7W0C - chains A and C of the 4 polymer chains in the assembly; structure by electron microscopy, 3.93 A resolution.

== Chain A ==
Molecule: Dicer-2, isoform A
Source organism: Drosophila melanogaster
Notes: EC 3.1.21.1, 3.1.26.-, 3.1.26.3, 3.6.1.3
UniProt: A1ZAW0 (A1ZAW0_DROME); residue numbers follow UniProt; this construct covers 1-1722
Amino-acid sequence (1722 residues; each row starts with the number of its first residue):
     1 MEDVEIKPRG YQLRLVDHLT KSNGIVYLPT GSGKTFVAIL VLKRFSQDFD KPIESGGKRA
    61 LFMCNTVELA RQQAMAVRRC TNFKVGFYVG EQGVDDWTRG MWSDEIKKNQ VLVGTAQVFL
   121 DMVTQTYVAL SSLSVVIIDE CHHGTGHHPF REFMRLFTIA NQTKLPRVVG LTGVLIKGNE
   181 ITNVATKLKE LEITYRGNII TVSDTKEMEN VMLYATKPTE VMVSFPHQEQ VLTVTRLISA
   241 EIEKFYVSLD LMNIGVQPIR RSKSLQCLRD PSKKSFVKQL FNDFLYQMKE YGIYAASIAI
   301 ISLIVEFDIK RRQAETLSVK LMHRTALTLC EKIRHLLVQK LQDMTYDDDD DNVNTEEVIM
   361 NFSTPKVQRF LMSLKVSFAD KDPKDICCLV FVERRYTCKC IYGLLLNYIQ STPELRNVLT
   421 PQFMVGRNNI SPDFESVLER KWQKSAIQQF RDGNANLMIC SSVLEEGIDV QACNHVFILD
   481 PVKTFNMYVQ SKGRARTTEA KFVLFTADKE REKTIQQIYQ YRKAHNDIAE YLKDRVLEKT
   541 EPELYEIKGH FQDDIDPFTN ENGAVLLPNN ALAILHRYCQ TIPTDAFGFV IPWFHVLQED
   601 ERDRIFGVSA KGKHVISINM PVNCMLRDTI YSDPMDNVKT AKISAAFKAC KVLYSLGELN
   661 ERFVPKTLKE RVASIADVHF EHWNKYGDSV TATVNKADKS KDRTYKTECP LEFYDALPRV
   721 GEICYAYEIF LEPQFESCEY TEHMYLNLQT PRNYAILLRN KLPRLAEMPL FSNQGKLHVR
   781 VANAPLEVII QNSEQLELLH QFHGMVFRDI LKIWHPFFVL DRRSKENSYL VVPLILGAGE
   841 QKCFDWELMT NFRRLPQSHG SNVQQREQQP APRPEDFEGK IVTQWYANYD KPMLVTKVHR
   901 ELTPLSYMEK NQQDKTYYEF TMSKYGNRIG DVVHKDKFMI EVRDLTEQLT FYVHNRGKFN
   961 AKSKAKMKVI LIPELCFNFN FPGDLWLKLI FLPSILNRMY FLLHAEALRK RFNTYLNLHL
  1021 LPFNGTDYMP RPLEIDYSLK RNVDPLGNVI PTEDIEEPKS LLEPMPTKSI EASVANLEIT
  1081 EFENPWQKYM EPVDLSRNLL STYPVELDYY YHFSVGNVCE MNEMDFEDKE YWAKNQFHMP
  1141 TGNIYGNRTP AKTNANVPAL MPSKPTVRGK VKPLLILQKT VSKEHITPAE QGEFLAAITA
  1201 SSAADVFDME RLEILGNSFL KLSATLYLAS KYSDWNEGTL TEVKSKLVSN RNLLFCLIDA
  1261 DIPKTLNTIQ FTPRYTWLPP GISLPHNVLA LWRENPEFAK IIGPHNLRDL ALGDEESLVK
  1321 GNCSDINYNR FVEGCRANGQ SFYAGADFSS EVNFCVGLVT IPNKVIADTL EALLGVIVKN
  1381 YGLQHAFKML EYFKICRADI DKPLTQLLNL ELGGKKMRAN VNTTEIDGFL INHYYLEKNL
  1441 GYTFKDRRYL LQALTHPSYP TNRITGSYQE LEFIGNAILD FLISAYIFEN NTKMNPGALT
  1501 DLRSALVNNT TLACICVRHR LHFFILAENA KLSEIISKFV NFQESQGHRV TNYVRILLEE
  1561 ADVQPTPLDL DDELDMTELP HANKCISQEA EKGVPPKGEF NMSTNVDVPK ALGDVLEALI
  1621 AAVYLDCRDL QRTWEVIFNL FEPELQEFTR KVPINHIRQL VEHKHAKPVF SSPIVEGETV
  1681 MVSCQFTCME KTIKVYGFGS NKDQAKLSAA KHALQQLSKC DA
Not modelled in the structure: 1, 1043-1168, 1553-1601, 1653-1722
Construct notes: engineered mutation Asn1217 (Asp in A1ZAW0), Asn1476 (Asp in A1ZAW0)
Residues lining bound ligands: ADP (adenosine-5'-diphosphate): Glu5, Ile6, Lys7, Pro8, Arg9, Tyr11, Gln12, Pro29, Thr30, Gly31, Ser32, Gly33, Lys34, Thr35, Phe36, Tyr214
What the authors report for this chain:
  - mutagenesis - D1217N/D1476N: abolished catalytic activity

== Chain C ==
Molecule: 52-nt RNA strand
Sequence (52 nucleotides; numbered 1 to 52; the number before each row is that of its first residue):
     1 GAGACUUGGG CAAUGUGACU GCUGAUCAGC AGUCACAUUG CCCAAGUCUC UU
Not modelled in the structure: 36-52

== Interface between chain A and chain C ==
Contacting residue pairs (27; chain A residue first):
  Thr145(A) with U14(C), sugar contact; G15(C), phosphate contact
  Gly146(A) with U14(C), phosphate contact
  His147(A) with A13(C), phosphate contact; U14(C), hydrogen bond to the phosphate
  His148(A) with A13(C), hydrogen bond to the sugar
  Lys177(A) with U14(C), hydrogen bond to the sugar; G15(C), sugar contact
  Gly178(A) with G15(C), phosphate contact; U16(C), phosphate contact
  Asn179(A) with U16(C), hydrogen bond to the phosphate; G17(C), hydrogen bond to the phosphate
  Glu180(A) with U16(C), phosphate contact
  Arg260(A) with C11(C), salt bridge to the phosphate
  Lys263(A) with A13(C), salt bridge to the phosphate
  Ser272(A) with G10(C), hydrogen bond to the phosphate
  Lys273(A) with G9(C), salt bridge to the phosphate
  Lys310(A) with G8(C), salt bridge to the phosphate
  Gln313(A) with U7(C), hydrogen bond to the sugar; G8(C), hydrogen bond to the phosphate
  Lys483(A) with U16(C), sugar contact
  Thr484(A) with G15(C), sugar contact; U16(C), sugar contact
  His576(A) with C11(C), sugar contact
  Ile591(A) with C11(C), sugar contact
  Lys639(A) with A13(C), salt bridge to the phosphate
  Lys642(A) with A12(C), salt bridge to the phosphate
Interface residues without a listed pair, chain A (25 interface residues in all): His143, Pro149, Ile309, Leu572, Gln580

== In short ==
25 residues of chain A face 11 of chain C across their interface, with 8 hydrogen bonds and 6 salt bridges.
Among the polar pairs are His148(A)-A13(C), Lys177(A)-U14(C) and Gln313(A)-U7(C). Chain A binds ADP. From the
paper: D1217N/D1476N of chain A abolish catalytic activity.
Chain A is Dicer-2, isoform A (Drosophila melanogaster) and chain C is a 52-nt RNA strand; the structure,
Dicer2-Loqs-PD-dsRNA complex at early-translocation state, was determined by electron microscopy (same
publication as 7W0A, 7W0B, 7W0D, 7W0E and 7W0F).
